PDB entry 6EP6 | X-ray diffraction, 1.59 A resolution | chains A and B

Chain A (and B):
Molecule: Glutathione S-transferase U23
From: Arabidopsis thaliana
Notes: EC 2.5.1.18; chain B of this document is another copy of the same molecule, construct and numbering; everything in this record applies to it too
UniProt: Q9M9F1 (GSTUN_ARATH); residues 1-220 here = UniProt positions 1-220
Chain sequence (220 residues; numbered 1 to 220; the number before each row is that of its first residue):
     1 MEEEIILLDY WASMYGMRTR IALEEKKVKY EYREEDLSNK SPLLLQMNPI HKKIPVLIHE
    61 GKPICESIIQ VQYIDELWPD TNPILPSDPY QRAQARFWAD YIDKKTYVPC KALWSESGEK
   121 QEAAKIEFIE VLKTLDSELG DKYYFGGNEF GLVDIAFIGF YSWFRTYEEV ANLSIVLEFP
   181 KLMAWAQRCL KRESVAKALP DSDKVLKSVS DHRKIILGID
Unresolved in the structure: 1-3, 216-220 (chain B: 1-3, 220)
UniProt features mapped onto this chain:
  - binding site (glutathione): S13, M14, N39, K40, K53, I54, E66, S67
Reported in the primary citation:
  - mutagenesis - C65S: unchanged catalytic activity
  - mutagenesis - C110S: decreased catalytic activity on 200 muM H2O2

Chain A / chain B interface:
Pairs across the interface (44):
  I50(A) - W98(B)  hydrophobic
  I50(A) - Y101(B)  hydrophobic
  I50(A) - T134(B)
  H51(A) - F97(B)
  H51(A) - Y101(B)
  K62(A) - Y90(B)
  P63(A) - Y90(B)  hydrogen bond (backbone-side chain)
  P63(A) - Q94(B)  hydrogen bond (backbone-side chain)
  I64(A) - Y90(B)  hydrophobic
  C65(A) - F97(B)  hydrophobic
  E66(A) - F97(B)
  E66(A) - D100(B)
  E66(A) - K104(B)  salt bridge
  I69(A) - A93(B)
  I69(A) - R96(B)
  I69(A) - F97(B)
  Q72(A) - R96(B)
  Y73(A) - P89(B)
  Y73(A) - Y90(B)  hydrophobic
  E76(A) - R92(B)  salt bridge
  E76(A) - R96(B)  salt bridge
  P89(A) - Y73(B)
  P89(A) - E76(B)
  Y90(A) - K62(B)
  Y90(A) - P63(B)  hydrogen bond (side chain-backbone)
  Y90(A) - I64(B)  hydrophobic
  Y90(A) - Y73(B)  hydrophobic
  R92(A) - E76(B)  salt bridge
  A93(A) - I69(B)
  Q94(A) - P63(B)
  R96(A) - I69(B)
  R96(A) - Q72(B)
  R96(A) - E76(B)  salt bridge
  R96(A) - R96(B)
  F97(A) - H51(B)
  F97(A) - C65(B)  hydrophobic
  F97(A) - E66(B)
  F97(A) - I69(B)
  W98(A) - I50(B)  hydrophobic
  D100(A) - E66(B)
  Y101(A) - I50(B)  hydrophobic
  Y101(A) - H51(B)
  K104(A) - E66(B)  salt bridge
  T134(A) - I50(B)
Other interface residues (no listed pair), chain A (25 interface residues in all): L77, K105
Other interface residues (no listed pair), chain B (25 interface residues in all): L77, K105

In short:
Chain A and chain B each contribute 25 residues to their interface, with 3 hydrogen bonds and 6 salt bridges.
Among the polar pairs are E66(A)-K104(B), E76(A)-R92(B) and E76(A)-R96(B). From the paper: C110S of chain A
reduces catalytic activity on 200 muM H2O2; C65S of chain A leaves catalytic activity unchanged.
Both chains are Glutathione S-transferase U23 (Arabidopsis thaliana). Entry 6EP6 (ARABIDOPSIS THALIANA GSTU23,
reduced) was determined by X-ray diffraction (same publication as 6EP7 and 5O84).
